PDB entry 6RQH | electron microscopy, 3.70 A resolution | chains U and Q of the 20 polymer chains in the assembly

Chain U:
Molecule: Nontemplate strand
From: synthetic construct
Sequence (70 nucleotides; numbered 1 to 70; the number before each row is that of its first residue):
     1 GGTTTAGTCATGGAGTACAAGTGTGAGGAAAAGTAGTTGGGAGGTACTTC
    51 ATGCGAAAGCAGTTGAAGAC
Unresolved in the structure: 1-10, 50-70

Chain Q:
Name: RNA polymerase I-specific transcription initiation factor RRN7
From: Saccharomyces cerevisiae
UniProtKB: P40992 (RRN7_YEAST); residue numbers follow UniProt; this construct covers 1-514
Sequence (514 residues; numbered 1 to 514; the number before each row is that of its first residue):
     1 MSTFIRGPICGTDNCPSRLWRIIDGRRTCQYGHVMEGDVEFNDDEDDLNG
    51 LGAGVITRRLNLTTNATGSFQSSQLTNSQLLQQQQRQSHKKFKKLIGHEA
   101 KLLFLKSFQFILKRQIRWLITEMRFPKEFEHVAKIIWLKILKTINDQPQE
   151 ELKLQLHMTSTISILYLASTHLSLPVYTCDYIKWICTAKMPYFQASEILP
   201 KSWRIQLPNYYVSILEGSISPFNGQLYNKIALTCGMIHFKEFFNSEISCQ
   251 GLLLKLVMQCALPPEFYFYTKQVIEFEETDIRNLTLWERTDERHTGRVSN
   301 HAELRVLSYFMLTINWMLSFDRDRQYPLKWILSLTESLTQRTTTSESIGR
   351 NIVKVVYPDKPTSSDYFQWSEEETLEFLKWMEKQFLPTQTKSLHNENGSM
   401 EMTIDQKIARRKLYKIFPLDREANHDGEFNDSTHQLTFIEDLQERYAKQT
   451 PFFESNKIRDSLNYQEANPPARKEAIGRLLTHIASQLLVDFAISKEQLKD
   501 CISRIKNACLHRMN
Unresolved in the structure: 1-2, 47-85, 389-404, 454-468

How chain U and chain Q interact:
Residue-residue contacts (14; chain U residue first):
  DT22(U) with Glu292(Q), base contact; His294(Q), base contact
  DG23(U) with His294(Q), base contact
  DT24(U) with Arg293(Q), hydrogen bond to the base
  DG25(U) with Arg293(Q), base contact
  DA29(U) with Ser213(Q), hydrogen bond to the base; Ser218(Q), phosphate contact; Ile219(Q), phosphate contact
  DA30(U) with Ser218(Q), phosphate contact; Ile219(Q), phosphate contact
  DA31(U) with Asn209(Q), base contact; Val212(Q), base contact
  DA32(U) with Arg204(Q), salt bridge to the phosphate; Asn209(Q), hydrogen bond to the base
Interface residues without a listed pair, chain U (9 interface residues in all): DG33
Interface residues without a listed pair, chain Q (11 interface residues in all): Lys94, Glu216

Overview:
Chain U and chain Q form an interface of 9 and 11 residues respectively; the contacts include 3 hydrogen bonds
and 1 salt bridge. Among the polar pairs are DT24(U)-Arg293(Q), DA29(U)-Ser213(Q) and DA32(U)-Asn209(Q).
Here chain U is Nontemplate strand (synthetic construct) and chain Q is RNA polymerase I-specific
transcription initiation factor RRN7 (Saccharomyces cerevisiae). Entry 6RQH (RNA Polymerase I Closed
Conformation 1 (CC1)) was determined by electron microscopy (same publication as 6RQL, 6RQT, 6RRD, 6RUI, 6RUO
and 6RWE).
